PDB entry 8SFJ | electron microscopy, 3.60 A resolution | chains A and D of the 4 polymer chains in the assembly

Chain A:
Molecule: CRISPR-associated endonuclease Cas12a
From: Acidaminococcus sp. BV3L6
Notes: EC 3.1.21.1, 4.6.1.22
UniProt: U2UMQ6 (CS12A_ACISB); residues 1-1307 here = UniProt positions 1-1307
Amino-acid sequence (1311 residues; each row starts with the number of its first residue; numbers below 1 keep their minus sign (Gly-3 is residue -3)):
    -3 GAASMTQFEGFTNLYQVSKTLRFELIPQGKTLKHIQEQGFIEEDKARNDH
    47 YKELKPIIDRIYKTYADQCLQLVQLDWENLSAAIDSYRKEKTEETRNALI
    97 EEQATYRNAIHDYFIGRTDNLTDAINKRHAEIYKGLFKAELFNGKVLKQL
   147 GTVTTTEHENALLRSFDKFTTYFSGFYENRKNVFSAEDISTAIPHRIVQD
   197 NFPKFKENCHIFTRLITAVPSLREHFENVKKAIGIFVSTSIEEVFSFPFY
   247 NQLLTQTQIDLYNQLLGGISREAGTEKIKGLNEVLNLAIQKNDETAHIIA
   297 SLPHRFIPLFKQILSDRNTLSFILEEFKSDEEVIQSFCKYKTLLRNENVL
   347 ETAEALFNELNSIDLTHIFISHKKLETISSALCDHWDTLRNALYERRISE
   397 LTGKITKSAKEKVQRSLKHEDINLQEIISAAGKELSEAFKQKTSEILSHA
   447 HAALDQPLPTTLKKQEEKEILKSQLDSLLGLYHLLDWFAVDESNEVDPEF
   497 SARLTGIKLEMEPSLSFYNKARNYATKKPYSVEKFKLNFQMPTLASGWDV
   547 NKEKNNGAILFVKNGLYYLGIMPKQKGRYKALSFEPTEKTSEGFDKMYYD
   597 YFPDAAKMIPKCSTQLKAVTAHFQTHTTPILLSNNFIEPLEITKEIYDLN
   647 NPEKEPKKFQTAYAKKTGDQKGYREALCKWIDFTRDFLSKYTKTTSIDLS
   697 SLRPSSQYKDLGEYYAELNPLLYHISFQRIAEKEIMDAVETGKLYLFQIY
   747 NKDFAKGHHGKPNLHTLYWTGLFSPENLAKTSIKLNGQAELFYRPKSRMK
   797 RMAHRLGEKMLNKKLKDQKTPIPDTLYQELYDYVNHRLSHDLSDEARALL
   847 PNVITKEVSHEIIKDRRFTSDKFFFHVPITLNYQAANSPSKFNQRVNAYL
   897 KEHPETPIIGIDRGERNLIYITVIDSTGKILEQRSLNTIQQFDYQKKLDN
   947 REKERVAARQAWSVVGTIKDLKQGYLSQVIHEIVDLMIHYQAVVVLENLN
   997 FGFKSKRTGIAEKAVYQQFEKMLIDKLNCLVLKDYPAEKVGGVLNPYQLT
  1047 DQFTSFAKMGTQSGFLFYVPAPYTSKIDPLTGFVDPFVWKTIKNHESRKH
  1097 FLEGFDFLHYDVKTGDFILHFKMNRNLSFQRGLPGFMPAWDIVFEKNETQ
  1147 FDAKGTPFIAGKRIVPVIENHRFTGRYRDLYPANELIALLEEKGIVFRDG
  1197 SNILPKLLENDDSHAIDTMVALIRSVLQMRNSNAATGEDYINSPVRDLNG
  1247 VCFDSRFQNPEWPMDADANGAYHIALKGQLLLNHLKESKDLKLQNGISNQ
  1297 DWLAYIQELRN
Unresolved in the structure: -3 to 0, 266-273, 314-527, 792-862, 950-962
Construct notes: expression tag (-3 to 0)
Swiss-Prot annotation at these positions:
  - DNA-binding region: Pro599 to Lys607 (PAM-binding on target DNA), Lys780 to Gly783 (Target DNA), Arg951 to Lys968 (Target DNA), Ser1051 to Ala1053 (Target DNA)
  - region: Met1 to Gly35 (WED-I (OBD-I)), Gln941 to Ala957 (Bridge helix)
  - active site: His800 (For pre-crRNA processing), Lys809 (For pre-crRNA processing), Lys860 (For pre-crRNA processing), Asp908 (For DNase activity of RuvC domain), Glu993 (For DNase activity of RuvC domain), Arg1226 (For DNase activity of nuclease domain), Asp1263 (For DNase activity of RuvC domain)
  - binding site (crRNA): Tyr47 to Lys51, Asn175, Arg176, Lys307 to Leu310, Lys752 to His761, Met806 to Asn808
  - site: Arg18 (Binds crRNA), Thr167 (Binds PAM on target DNA), Arg192 (Binds crRNA), Trp382 (Binds crRNA-target DNA heteroduplex), Lys548 (Binds PAM on target DNA), Lys607 (Binds sequence-specific recognition of both target and non-target strand bases in PAM), His872 (Binds crRNA), Gln1014 (Binds target DNA)
  - mutagenesis: Thr167 (T167A: Wild-type to slightly improved guided indel formation), Arg176 (R176A: Decreased guided indel formation), Arg192 (R192A: Decreased guided indel formation), Trp382 (W382A: Nearly complete loss of guided indel formation), Lys548 (K548A: Decreased guided indel formation), Met604 (M604A: Decreased guided indel formation), Lys607 (K607A: Nearly complete loss of guided indel formation, probable loss of PAM recognition), Lys780 (K780A: Nearly complete loss of guided indel formation), Gly783 (G783P: Complete loss of guided indel formation), Asp908 (D908A: No longer provides resistance to plasmids or phage in E.coli; D908P: Complete loss of guided indel formation; neither DNA strand is cleaved in vitro), Arg951 (R951A: Nearly complete loss of guided indel formation), Arg955 (R955A: Partial loss of guided indel formation), 6 further mutagenesis entries in UniProt
From the paper describing this entry:
  - mutagenesis - F999A, R1003A: unchanged catalytic activity on 20-bp target
  - mutagenesis - F999A, R1003A (14-fold): decreased catalytic activity on 16-bp target
  - mutagenesis - R1003A: unchanged catalytic activity (TS cleavage of the 20-bp target)
  - mutagenesis - R1003A (7-fold): decreased catalytic activity (TS cleavage of the 16-bp target)

Chain D:
Molecule: 56-nt DNA strand
Sequence (56 nucleotides; row label = number of the first residue in the row; numbers below 1 keep their minus sign (DC-3 is residue -3)):
    -3 CGCTCTTCCGATCTTTTAGTGATAAGTGGATACGGTACTGGAGTAGCTAC
    47 TGTGCT
Unresolved in the structure: -3 to 0, 35-52

How chain A and chain D interact:
Residue-residue contacts (53):
  Tyr83(A) - DG22(D)  hydrogen bond to the sugar
  Lys87(A) - DG22(D)  phosphate contact
  Thr88(A) - DG22(D)  phosphate contact
  Glu89(A) - DG22(D)  hydrogen bond to the phosphate
  Arg92(A) - DA21(D)  hydrogen bond to the base
  Arg92(A) - DG22(D)  hydrogen bond to the sugar
  Lys134(A) - DT12(D)  phosphate contact
  Ala135(A) - DT11(D)  sugar contact
  Ala135(A) - DT12(D)  hydrogen bond to the phosphate
  Lys164(A) - DT10(D)  sugar contact
  Lys164(A) - DT11(D)  phosphate contact
  Phe165(A) - DT11(D)  hydrogen bond to the phosphate
  Thr166(A) - DT11(D)  hydrogen bond to the phosphate
  Thr167(A) - DT11(D)  hydrogen bond to the phosphate
  Thr167(A) - DT12(D)  base contact
  Asn551(A) - DT10(D)  base contact
  Lys570(A) - DT10(D)  salt bridge to the phosphate
  Arg574(A) - DC9(D)  phosphate contact
  Tyr575(A) - DC9(D)  hydrogen bond to the phosphate
  Asp600(A) - DT16(D)  base contact
  Ala602(A) - DG15(D)  sugar contact
  Ala602(A) - DT16(D)  base contact
  Lys603(A) - DA14(D)  base contact
  Lys603(A) - DG15(D)  base contact
  Pro606(A) - DA14(D)  phosphate contact
  Pro606(A) - DG15(D)  sugar contact
  Lys607(A) - DT13(D)  base contact
  Gln611(A) - DA14(D)  sugar contact
  Asn646(A) - DG15(D)  phosphate contact
  Lys653(A) - DG15(D)  salt bridge to the phosphate
  Lys653(A) - DT16(D)  salt bridge to the phosphate
  Gln656(A) - DT16(D)  hydrogen bond to the phosphate
  Gln656(A) - DG17(D)  phosphate contact
  Thr657(A) - DG17(D)  hydrogen bond to the phosphate
  Thr657(A) - DA18(D)  hydrogen bond to the phosphate
  Lys661(A) - DT19(D)  salt bridge to the phosphate
  Asp706(A) - DG17(D)  sugar contact
  Asp706(A) - DA18(D)  phosphate contact
  Leu707(A) - DT16(D)  sugar contact
  Gly708(A) - DG17(D)  sugar contact
  Asn883(A) - DG17(D)  base contact
  Ser884(A) - DA18(D)  base contact
  Lys887(A) - DT19(D)  salt bridge to the phosphate
  Asn996(A) - DG24(D)  hydrogen bond to the base
  Asn996(A) - DG25(D)  base contact
  Phe997(A) - DG24(D)  base contact
  Phe999(A) - DA26(D)  base contact
  Phe999(A) - DA28(D)  phosphate contact
  Lys1054(A) - DA21(D)  base contact
  Arg1168(A) - DG30(D)  salt bridge to the phosphate
  Arg1168(A) - DG31(D)  salt bridge to the phosphate
  Phe1169(A) - DC29(D)  sugar contact
  Lys1288(A) - DA21(D)  salt bridge to the phosphate
Interface residues without a listed pair, chain A (45 interface residues in all): Phe133, Pro538, Thr539, Phe655, Ala1053, Asn1291
Interface residues without a listed pair, chain D (22 interface residues in all): DT23, DT27

Overview:
45 residues of chain A and 22 residues of chain D are in contact; the contacts include 13 hydrogen bonds and 8
salt bridges. Polar pairs include Arg92(A)-DA21(D), Asn996(A)-DG24(D) and Tyr83(A)-DG22(D). From the paper:
F999A and R1003A of chain A reduce catalytic activity on 16-bp target; R1003A of chain A reduces catalytic
activity (TS cleavage of the 16-bp target).
Here chain A is CRISPR-associated endonuclease Cas12a (Acidaminococcus sp. BV3L6) and chain D is a 56-nt DNA
strand. Entry 8SFJ (WT CRISPR-Cas12a with a 10bp R-loop) was determined by electron microscopy, deposited
together with 8SFH, 8SFI, 8SFL, 8SFN, 8SFO, 8SFP, 8SFQ and 8SFR.
